PDB entry 7DFG | electron microscopy, 2.70 A resolution | chains A and C of the 6 polymer chains in the assembly

== Chain A ==
Name: RNA-directed RNA polymerase
Organism: Severe acute respiratory syndrome coronavirus 2
Notes: EC 2.7.7.48
Reference sequence: P0DTD1 (R1AB_SARS2); residues 1-932 here correspond to UniProt positions 4393-5324 (UniProt number = residue number + 4392)
Amino-acid sequence (943 residues; row label = number of the first residue in the row; numbering starts at 0):
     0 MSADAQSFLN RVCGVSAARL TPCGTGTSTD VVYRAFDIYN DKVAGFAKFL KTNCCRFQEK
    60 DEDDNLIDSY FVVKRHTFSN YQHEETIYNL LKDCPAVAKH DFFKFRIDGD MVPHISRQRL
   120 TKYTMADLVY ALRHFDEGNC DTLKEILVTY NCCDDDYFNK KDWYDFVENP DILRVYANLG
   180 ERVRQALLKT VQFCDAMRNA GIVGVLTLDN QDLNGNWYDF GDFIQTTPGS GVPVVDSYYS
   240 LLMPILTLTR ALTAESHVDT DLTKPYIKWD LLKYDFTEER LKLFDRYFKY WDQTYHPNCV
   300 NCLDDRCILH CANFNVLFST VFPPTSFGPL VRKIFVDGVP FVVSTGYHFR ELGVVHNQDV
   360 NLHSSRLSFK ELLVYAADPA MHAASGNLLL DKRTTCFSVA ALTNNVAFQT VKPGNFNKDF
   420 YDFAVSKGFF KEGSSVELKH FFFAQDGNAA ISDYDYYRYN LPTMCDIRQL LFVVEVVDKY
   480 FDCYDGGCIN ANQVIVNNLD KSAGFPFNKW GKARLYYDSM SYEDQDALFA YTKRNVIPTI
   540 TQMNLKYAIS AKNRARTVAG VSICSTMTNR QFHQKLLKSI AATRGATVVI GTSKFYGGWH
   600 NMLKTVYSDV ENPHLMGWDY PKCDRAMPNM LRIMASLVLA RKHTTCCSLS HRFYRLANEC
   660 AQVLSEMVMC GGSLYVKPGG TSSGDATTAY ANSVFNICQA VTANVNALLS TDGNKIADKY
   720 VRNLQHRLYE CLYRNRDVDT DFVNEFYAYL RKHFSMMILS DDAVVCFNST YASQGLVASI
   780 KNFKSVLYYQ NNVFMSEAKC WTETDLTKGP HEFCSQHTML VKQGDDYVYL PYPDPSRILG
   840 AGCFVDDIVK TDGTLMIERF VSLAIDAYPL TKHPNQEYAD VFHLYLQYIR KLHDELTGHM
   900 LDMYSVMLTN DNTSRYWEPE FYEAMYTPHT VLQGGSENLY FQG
Unresolved in the structure: 0-4, 108-109, 897-911, 930-942
Differences from the reference sequence: initiating methionine (0); expression tag (933-942)
Bound ions: Mg2+ site 1: N209, D218 (together with pyrophosphate); Mg2+ site 2: D218 (together with pyrophosphate); Zn2+ site 1: H295, C301, C306, C310; Zn2+ site 2: C487, C645, C646; Mg2+ site 3: D760, D761 (together with 1RP)
Residues lining bound ligands:
  - 1RP (6-fluoro-3-oxo-4-(5-O-phosphono-beta-D-ribofuranosyl)-3,4-dihydropyrazine-2-carboxamide): K545, V557, D623, T680, S682, T687, N691, D760
  - pyrophosphate (POP), molecule 1: K50, N52, C53, K73, R116, N209, Y217, D218
  - pyrophosphate (POP), molecule 2: K551, R553, Y619, P620, K621
UniProt features mapped onto this chain:
  - region: K545 to R555 (Interaction with RMP Remdesivir), T582 to P620 (RdRp Palm N-ter)
  - active site: S759, D760, D761
  - binding site (Mn(2+)): N209, D218
  - binding site (Zn(2+)): H295, C301, C306, C310, C487, H642, C645, C646
  - site: Q932 (Cleavage)

== Chain C ==
Name: Non-structural protein 7
Organism: Severe acute respiratory syndrome coronavirus 2
Reference sequence: P0DTD1 (R1AB_SARS2); residues 1-83 here correspond to UniProt positions 3860-3942 (UniProt number = residue number + 3859)
Amino-acid sequence (84 residues; numbered 0 to 83; the number before each row is that of its first residue; numbering starts at 0):
     0 MSKMSDVKCT SVVLLSVLQQ LRVESSSKLW AQCVQLHNDI LLAKDTTEAF EKMVSLLSVL
    60 LSMQGAVDIN KLCEEMLDNR ATLQ
Unresolved in the structure: 0-1, 71-83
Differences from the reference sequence: initiating methionine (0)
UniProt features mapped onto this chain:
  - site: Q83 (Cleavage)

== How chain A and chain C interact ==
Contacting residue pairs (32):
  T409(A) - E23(C)  hydrogen bond
  T409(A) - W29(C)
  K411(A) - Q18(C)
  P412(A) - L14(C)  hydrophobic
  P412(A) - S15(C)
  P412(A) - H36(C)
  G413(A) - V11(C)
  F415(A) - C8(C)  hydrophobic
  F415(A) - V12(C)  hydrophobic
  Y420(A) - S4(C)
  Y420(A) - D5(C)  hydrogen bond
  Y420(A) - C8(C)  hydrophobic
  F429(A) - S4(C)
  E431(A) - K2(C)
  E431(A) - M3(C)
  L437(A) - S4(C)
  F440(A) - K7(C)
  F440(A) - L40(C)
  F441(A) - H36(C)
  F442(A) - N37(C)
  A443(A) - L14(C)  hydrophobic
  A443(A) - V33(C)  hydrophobic
  A443(A) - H36(C)
  A443(A) - N37(C)
  Q444(A) - W29(C)  hydrogen bond (backbone-side chain)
  Q444(A) - V33(C)
  D445(A) - W29(C)
  D445(A) - A30(C)
  D445(A) - V33(C)
  N552(A) - L41(C)
  F843(A) - C8(C)  hydrophobic
  F843(A) - V11(C)  hydrophobic
Interface residues without a listed pair, chain A (20 interface residues in all): V410, N414, A550

== Overview ==
20 residues of chain A and 19 residues of chain C are in contact, with 3 hydrogen bonds. Among the polar pairs
are T409(A)-E23(C), Y420(A)-D5(C) and Q444(A)-W29(C). Chain A binds compound 1RP and pyrophosphate.
Chain A is RNA-directed RNA polymerase and chain C is Non-structural protein 7, both from Severe acute
respiratory syndrome coronavirus 2; the structure, Structure of COVID-19 RNA-dependent RNA polymerase bound to
favipiravir, was determined by electron microscopy.
